8FYD - chains A and G of the 10 polymer chains in the assembly; structure by electron microscopy, 3.90 A resolution.

# Chain A
Name: Cas2-DEDDh
Amino-acid sequence (289 residues; numbered 1 to 289; the number before each row is that of its first residue):
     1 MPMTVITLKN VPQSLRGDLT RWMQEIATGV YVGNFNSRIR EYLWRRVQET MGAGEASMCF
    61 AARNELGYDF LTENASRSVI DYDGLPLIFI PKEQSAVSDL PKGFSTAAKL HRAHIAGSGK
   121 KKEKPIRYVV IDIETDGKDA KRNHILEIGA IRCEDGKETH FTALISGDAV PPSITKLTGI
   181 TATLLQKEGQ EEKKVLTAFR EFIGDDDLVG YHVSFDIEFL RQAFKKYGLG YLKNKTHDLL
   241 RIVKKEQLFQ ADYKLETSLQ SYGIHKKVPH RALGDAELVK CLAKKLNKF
Not modelled in the structure: 94-289

# Chain G
Molecule: 64-nt DNA strand
Sequence (64 nucleotides; row label = number of the first residue in the row):
     1 AGATTGAGAC CAGGTCTCCG TTTCATGAGT CTTTCCCGCA CGAGCGGGGG TGATCCCACG
    61 CGCA

# Interface between chain A and chain G
Contacting residue pairs - 4 pairs, chain A then chain G:
  Ser-14(A) with DT5(G), phosphate contact
  Arg-38(A) with DG50(G), sugar contact; DT51(G), salt bridge to the phosphate
  Lys-92(A) with DC16(G), salt bridge to the phosphate
Interface residues without a listed pair, chain A (4 interface residues in all): Arg-77
Interface residues without a listed pair, chain G (5 interface residues in all): DT15

# Summary
Chain A and chain G form an interface of 4 and 5 residues respectively, with 2 salt bridges. Polar pairs
include Arg-38(A)/DT51(G) and Lys-92(A)/DC16(G).
Chain A is Cas2-DEDDh and chain G is a 64-nt DNA strand; the structure, Cryo-EM structure of
Cas1:Cas2-DEDDh:half-site integration complex bent CRISPR repeat conformation, was determined by electron
microscopy, deposited together with 8FY9, 8FYA, 8FYB and 8FYC.
